Entry 7TFH (electron microscopy, 3.09 A resolution); this record covers chains A and B of the 12 polymer chains in the assembly.

[Chain A]
Name: Replication factor C subunit 1
From: Saccharomyces cerevisiae
UniProtKB: P38630 (RFC1_YEAST); numbering as in UniProt (aligned over 1-861)
Chain sequence (861 residues; numbered 1 to 861; the number before each row is that of its first residue):
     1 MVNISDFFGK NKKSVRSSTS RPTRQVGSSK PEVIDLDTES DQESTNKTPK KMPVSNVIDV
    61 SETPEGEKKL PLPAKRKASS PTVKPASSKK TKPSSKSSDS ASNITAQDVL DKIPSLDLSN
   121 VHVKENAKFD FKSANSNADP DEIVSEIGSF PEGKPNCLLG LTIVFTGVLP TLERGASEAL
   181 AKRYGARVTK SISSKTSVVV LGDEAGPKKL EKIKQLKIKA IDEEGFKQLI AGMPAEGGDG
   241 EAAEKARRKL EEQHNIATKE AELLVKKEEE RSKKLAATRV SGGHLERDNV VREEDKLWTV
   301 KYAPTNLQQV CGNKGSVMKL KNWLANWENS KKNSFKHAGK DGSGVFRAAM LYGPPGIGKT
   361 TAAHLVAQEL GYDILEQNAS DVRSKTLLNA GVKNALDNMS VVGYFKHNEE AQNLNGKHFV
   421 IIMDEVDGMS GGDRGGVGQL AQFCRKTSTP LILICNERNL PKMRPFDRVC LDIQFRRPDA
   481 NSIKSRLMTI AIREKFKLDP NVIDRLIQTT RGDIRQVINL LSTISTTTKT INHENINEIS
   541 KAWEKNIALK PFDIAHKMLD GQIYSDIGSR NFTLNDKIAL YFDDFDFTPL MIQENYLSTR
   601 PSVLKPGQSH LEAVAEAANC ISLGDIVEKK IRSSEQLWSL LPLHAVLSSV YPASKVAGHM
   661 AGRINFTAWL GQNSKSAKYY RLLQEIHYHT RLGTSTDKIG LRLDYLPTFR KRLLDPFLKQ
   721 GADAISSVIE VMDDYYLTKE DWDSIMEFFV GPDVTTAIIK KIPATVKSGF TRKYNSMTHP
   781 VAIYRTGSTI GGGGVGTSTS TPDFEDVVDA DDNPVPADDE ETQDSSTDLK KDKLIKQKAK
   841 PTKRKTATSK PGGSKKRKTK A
Disordered / not traced: 1-104, 119-149, 282-291, 408-411, 778-861
Metal / ion sites: Mg2+: T360 (together with ATP-gamma-S)
Residues lining bound ligands: ATP-gamma-S (AGS; phosphothiophosphoric acid-adenylate ester): T299, Y302, A303, P304, Q309, V310, C311, P355, G356, I357, G358, K359, T360, T361, N456, R486, I514, R515
UniProt features mapped onto this chain:
  - motif (Nuclear localization signal): K830 to L834, K855 to K860
  - binding site (ATP): T299, C311, G353 to T361, N456
  - modified residue: T38 (Phosphothreonine), S40 (Phosphoserine), T63 (Phosphothreonine)
From the paper describing this entry:
  - binding site for Template strand: S384, R434, R632, Q636
  - binding site for Primer strand: F582, W638
  - binding site for Primer strand: K314, H556, H659, R663
  - binding site for Template strand: K190, K195, N459, R476, R477, R663

[Chain B]
Name: Replication factor C subunit 4
From: Saccharomyces cerevisiae
UniProtKB: P40339 (RFC4_YEAST); numbering as in UniProt (aligned over 1-323)
Chain sequence (323 residues; each row starts with the number of its first residue):
     1 MSKTLSLQLP WVEKYRPQVL SDIVGNKETI DRLQQIAKDG NMPHMIISGM PGIGKTTSVH
    61 CLAHELLGRS YADGVLELNA SDDRGIDVVR NQIKHFAQKK LHLPPGKHKI VILDEADSMT
   121 AGAQQALRRT MELYSNSTRF AFACNQSNKI IEPLQSRCAI LRYSKLSDED VLKRLLQIIK
   181 LEDVKYTNDG LEAIIFTAEG DMRQAINNLQ STVAGHGLVN ADNVFKIVDS PHPLIVKKML
   241 LASNLEDSIQ ILRTDLWKKG YSSIDIVTTS FRVTKNLAQV KESVRLEMIK EIGLTHMRIL
   301 EGVGTYLQLA SMLAKIHKLN NKA
Disordered / not traced: 1-3
Residues lining bound ligands:
  - ATP-gamma-S (AGS; phosphothiophosphoric acid-adenylate ester), molecule 1: V12, E13, Y15, R16, P17, D22, I23, V24, G25, P51, G52, I53, G54, K55, T56, T57, N145, L166, R174, M202, R203
  - ATP-gamma-S (AGS), molecule 2: R128, E132, P153, R157
UniProt features mapped onto this chain:
  - binding site (ATP): V12, V24, G49 to T57, N145, R203
From the paper describing this entry:
  - binding site for Template strand: I86
  - binding site for Primer strand: K275

[Chain A / chain B interface]
Contacting residue pairs (72; chain A residue first):
  R292(A) with P105(B)
  D295(A) with N41(B); P105(B); H108(B), hydrogen bond (backbone-side chain)
  K296(A) with N41(B), hydrogen bond (backbone-side chain); N136(B)
  L297(A) with P43(B), hydrophobic; H44(B); S135(B); R139(B)
  V300(A) with S135(B)
  P355(A) with E152(B)
  T360(A) with R129(B)
  H364(A) with R129(B)
  E376(A) with R129(B), salt bridge
  N378(A) with R129(B)
  A379(A) with Q125(B); A126(B)
  S380(A) with R90(B); K94(B)
  V382(A) with R90(B)
  D424(A) with R129(B), salt bridge
  E425(A) with R128(B), salt bridge; R129(B), salt bridge
  N456(A) with P153(B)
  D513(A) with S156(B), hydrogen bond
  R515(A) with S156(B), hydrogen bond; R157(B)
  Q516(A) with Q155(B), hydrogen bond (side chain-backbone); S156(B); I160(B)
  N519(A) with S156(B), hydrogen bond (side chain-backbone); C158(B)
  T523(A) with R32(B); A159(B)
  I524(A) with R32(B)
  T526(A) with R32(B); Q35(B)
  T527(A) with D31(B); R32(B); Q35(B)
  A542(A) with R162(B), hydrogen bond (backbone-side chain)
  W543(A) with A159(B), hydrophobic; I160(B)
  E544(A) with R162(B), hydrogen bond (backbone-side chain)
  K545(A) with E152(B), salt bridge
  N546(A) with N148(B), hydrogen bond; Q155(B)
  I547(A) with E152(B)
  S569(A) with E282(B)
  R570(A) with A278(B), hydrogen bond (side chain-backbone)
  L574(A) with R285(B); L286(B), hydrophobic; I289(B), hydrophobic
  N575(A) with K275(B), hydrogen bond
  I578(A) with K275(B)
  C620(A) with K290(B)
  L623(A) with K290(B)
  V627(A) with M297(B), hydrophobic
  K630(A) with M297(B); E301(B)
  L640(A) with H296(B); M297(B), hydrophobic
  P642(A) with F271(B), hydrophobic
  L643(A) with F271(B); G293(B)
  V646(A) with L286(B), hydrophobic; I289(B), hydrophobic
  L647(A) with K290(B)
  V650(A) with L286(B), hydrophobic
  Y651(A) with L286(B), hydrophobic; E287(B)
Other interface residues (no listed pair), chain A (53 interface residues in all): G356, G428, E457, K577, K605, L637, S639
Other interface residues (no listed pair), chain B (51 interface residues in all): I36, G106, E132, L133, S147, L161, N276, V280, S283, L294, L300

[Overview]
53 residues of chain A and 51 residues of chain B are in contact; the contacts include 11 hydrogen bonds and 5
salt bridges. Polar pairs include E376(A)-R129(B), D424(A)-R129(B) and E425(A)-R128(B). The paper reports a
binding site for Template strand at S384(A), R434(A) and I86(B) among others; a binding site for Primer strand
at F582(A), W638(A) and K275(B) among others.
Chain A is Replication factor C subunit 1 and chain B is Replication factor C subunit 4, both from
Saccharomyces cerevisiae; the structure, Atomic model of the S. cerevisiae clamp-clamp loader complex PCNA-RFC
bound to two DNA molecules, one ..., was determined by electron microscopy (same publication as 7TFI, 7TFJ,
7TFK and 7TFL).
